5MF4 - chains C and E of the 6 polymer chains in the assembly; structure by X-ray diffraction, 2.30 A resolution.

Chain C:
Name: Tubulin alpha-1B chain
Organism: Bos taurus
Reference sequence: P81947 (TBA1B_BOVIN); residues 1-451 here = UniProt positions 1-451
Amino-acid sequence (451 residues; row label = number of the first residue in the row):
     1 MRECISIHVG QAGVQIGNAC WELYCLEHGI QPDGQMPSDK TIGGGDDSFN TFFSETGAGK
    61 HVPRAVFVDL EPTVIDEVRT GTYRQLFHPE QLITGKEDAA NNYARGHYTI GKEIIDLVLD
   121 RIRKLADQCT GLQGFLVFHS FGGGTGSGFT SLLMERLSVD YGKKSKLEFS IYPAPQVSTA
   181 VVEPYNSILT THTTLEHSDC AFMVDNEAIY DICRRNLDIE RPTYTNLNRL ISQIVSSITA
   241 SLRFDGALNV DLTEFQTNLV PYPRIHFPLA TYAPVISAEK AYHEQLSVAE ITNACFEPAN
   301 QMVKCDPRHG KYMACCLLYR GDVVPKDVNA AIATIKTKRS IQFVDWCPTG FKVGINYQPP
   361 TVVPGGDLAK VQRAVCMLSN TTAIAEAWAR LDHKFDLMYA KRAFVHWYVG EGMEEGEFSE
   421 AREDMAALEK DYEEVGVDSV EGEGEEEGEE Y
Disordered / not traced: 441-451
Ion coordination: Ca2+: Asp39, Thr41, Gly44, Glu55
Ligand contacts: GTP (guanosine-5'-triphosphate): Gly10, Gln11, Ala12, Gln15, Ile16, Asp69, Asp98, Ala99, Ala100, Asn101, Ser140, Gly142, Gly143, Gly144, Thr145, Gly146, Ile171, Pro173, Val177, Ser178, Thr179, Glu183, Asn206, Tyr224, Leu227, Asn228, Ile231

Chain E:
Name: Stathmin-4
Organism: Rattus norvegicus
Reference sequence: P63043 (STMN4_RAT), isoform P63043-3; residues 3-145 here correspond to UniProt positions 74-216 (UniProt number = residue number + 71)
Amino-acid sequence (143 residues; row label = number of the first residue in the row):
     3 MADMEVIELN KCTSGQSFEV ILKPPSFDGV PEFNASLPRR RDPSLEEIQK KLEAAEERRK
    63 YQEAELLKHL AEKREHEREV IQKAIEENNN FIKMAKEKLA QKMESNKENR EAHLAAMLER
   123 LQEKDKHAEE VRKNKELKEE ASR
Disordered / not traced: 3-5, 29-43, 143-145
Sequence notes: cloning artifact (3-4)
Swiss-Prot annotation at these positions:
  - modified residue: Ser19 (Phosphoserine)

How chain C and chain E interact:
Pairs across the interface (34):
  His107(C) - Lys104(E)  hydrogen bond
  His107(C) - Met105(E)
  Tyr108(C) - Lys104(E)
  Tyr108(C) - Met105(E)  hydrophobic
  Tyr108(C) - Asn108(E)
  Thr109(C) - Arg112(E)
  Lys112(C) - Met105(E)
  Glu155(C) - Leu101(E)
  Glu155(C) - Lys104(E)  salt bridge
  Arg156(C) - Leu101(E)
  Ser158(C) - Phe93(E)
  Ser158(C) - Ile94(E)
  Val159(C) - Ile94(E)
  Val159(C) - Ala97(E)  hydrophobic
  Val159(C) - Lys98(E)
  Gly162(C) - Asn90(E)
  Gly162(C) - Phe93(E)
  Gly162(C) - Ile94(E)
  Lys163(C) - Glu89(E)
  Lys163(C) - Asn90(E)  hydrogen bond (backbone-side chain)
  Lys163(C) - Phe93(E)
  Thr193(C) - Lys104(E)
  Glu196(C) - Phe93(E)
  His197(C) - Phe93(E)
  Val409(C) - His115(E)  hydrogen bond (backbone-side chain)
  Gly410(C) - Arg112(E)
  Glu411(C) - Asn108(E)  hydrogen bond (backbone-side chain)
  Glu411(C) - Arg112(E)  salt bridge
  Gly412(C) - Asn108(E)  hydrogen bond (backbone-side chain)
  Gly412(C) - Asn111(E)  hydrogen bond (backbone-side chain)
  Gly412(C) - Arg112(E)
  Met413(C) - Asn108(E)
  Glu414(C) - Ser107(E)  hydrogen bond
  Glu414(C) - Asn111(E)  hydrogen bond
Also at the interface, not in a pair above, chain C (20 interface residues in all): Leu152
Also at the interface, not in a pair above, chain E (15 interface residues in all): Lys100

In short:
20 residues of chain C face 15 of chain E across their interface, with 8 hydrogen bonds and 2 salt bridges.
Polar pairs include Glu155(C)-Lys104(E), Glu411(C)-Arg112(E) and His107(C)-Lys104(E). Ligands of chain C: GTP.
Asp39(C), Thr41(C), Gly44(C) and Glu55(C) form the Ca2+ site.
Chain C is Tubulin alpha-1B chain (Bos taurus) and chain E is Stathmin-4 (Rattus norvegicus); the structure,
Tubulin-Dictyostatin complex, was determined by X-ray diffraction.
